Entry 6Y93 (X-ray diffraction, 2.23 A resolution); this record covers chains B and D of the 4 polymer chains in the assembly.

[Chain B]
Protein: Nucleoid occlusion protein
From: Bacillus subtilis (strain 168)
UniProtKB: P37524 (NOC_BACSU); numbering as in UniProt (aligned over 111-242)
Amino-acid sequence (146 residues; each row starts with the number of its first residue):
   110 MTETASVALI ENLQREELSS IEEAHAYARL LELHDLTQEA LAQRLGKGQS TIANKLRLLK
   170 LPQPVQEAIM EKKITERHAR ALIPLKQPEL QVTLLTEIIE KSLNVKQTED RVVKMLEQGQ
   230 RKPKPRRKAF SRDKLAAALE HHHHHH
Unresolved in the structure: 110-112, 229-255
Differences from the reference sequence: initiating methionine (110); expression tag (243-255)
Swiss-Prot annotation at these positions:
  - DNA-binding region: Glu-148 to Leu-167 (H-T-H motif)
Reported in the primary citation:
  - binding site for Noc Binding Site (NBS): Gln-158, Lys-164, Lys-169, Arg-186
  - binding site for Noc Binding Site (NBS) (chain D): Gln-158, Lys-164, Lys-169, Arg-186
  - specificity-determining residues: Arg-186

[Chain D]
Molecule: Noc Binding Site (NBS)
Sequence (22 nucleotides; row label = number of the first residue in the row):
     1 GGATATTTCC CGGGAAATAT CC

[Interface between chain B and chain D]
Contacting residue pairs - 17 pairs, chain B then chain D:
  Thr-146(B) with DA3(D), sugar contact; DT4(D), hydrogen bond to the phosphate
  Gln-147(B) with DT4(D), hydrogen bond to the phosphate; DA5(D), hydrogen bond to the phosphate
  Gln-158(B) with DT4(D), base contact; DA5(D), hydrogen bond to the base
  Ser-159(B) with DT6(D), base contact
  Ala-162(B) with DA5(D), base contact; DT6(D), base contact
  Asn-163(B) with DT6(D), base contact; DT7(D), hydrogen bond to the base
  Arg-166(B) with DA5(D), sugar contact; DT6(D), salt bridge to the phosphate; DT7(D), base contact
  Lys-169(B) with DT6(D), salt bridge to the phosphate
  Arg-186(B) with DC9(D), base contact
  Arg-189(B) with DT8(D), hydrogen bond to the base
Also at the interface, not in a pair above, chain B (11 interface residues in all): Lys-195

[Overview]
11 residues of chain B and 7 residues of chain D are in contact, with 6 hydrogen bonds and 2 salt bridges.
Polar pairs include Gln-158(B)/DA5(D), Asn-163(B)/DT7(D) and Arg-189(B)/DT8(D). The paper reports a binding
site for Noc Binding Site (NBS) at Gln-158(B), Lys-164(B) and Lys-169(B) among others; a binding site for Noc
Binding Site (NBS) (chain D) at Gln-158(B), Lys-164(B) and Lys-169(B) among others.
Chain B is Nucleoid occlusion protein (Bacillus subtilis (strain 168)) and chain D is Noc Binding Site (NBS);
the structure, Crystal structure of the DNA-binding domain of the Nucleoid Occlusion Factor (Noc) complexed to
the Noc-binding ..., was determined by X-ray diffraction (same publication as 6S6H).
